PDB entry 8G73 | electron microscopy, 2.50 A resolution | chains E and A of the 6 polymer chains in the assembly

Chain E:
Protein: Nanosota-3
Organism: Vicugna pacos
Sequence (138 residues; numbered -1 to 136; the number before each row is that of its first residue; numbers below 1 keep their minus sign (Met-1 is residue -1)):
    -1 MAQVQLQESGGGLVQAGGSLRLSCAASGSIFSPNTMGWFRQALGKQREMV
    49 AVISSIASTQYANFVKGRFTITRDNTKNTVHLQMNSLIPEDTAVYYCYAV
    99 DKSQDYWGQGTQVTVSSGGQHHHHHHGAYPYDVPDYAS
Disordered / not traced: -1 to 0, 116-136
Disulfides: Cys22-Cys95
Reported in the primary citation:
  - mutagenesis - V50F/Q58S: increased binding to XBB.1.5 spike

Chain A:
Protein: Spike glycoprotein
Organism: Severe acute respiratory syndrome coronavirus 2
Reference sequence: P0DTC2 (SPIKE_SARS2); residues 14-1211 here = UniProt positions 14-1211
Sequence (1234 residues; row label = number of the first residue in the row):
    14 QCVNLTTRTQLPPAYTNSFTRGVYYPDKVFRSSVLHSTQDLFLPFFSNVT
    64 WFHAIHVSGTNGTKRFDNPVLPFNDGVYFASTEKSNIIRGWIFGTTLDSK
   114 TQSLLIVNNATNVVIKVCEFQFCNDPFLGVYYHKNNKSWMESEFRVYSSA
   164 NNCTFEYVSQPFLMDLEGKQGNFKNLREFVFKNIDGYFKIYSKHTPINLV
   214 RDLPQGFSALEPLVDLPIGINITRFQTLLALHRSYLTPGDSSSGWTAGAA
   264 AYYVGYLQPRTFLLKYNENGTITDAVDCALDPLSETKCTLKSFTVEKGIY
   314 QTSNFRVQPTESIVRFPNITNLCPFGEVFNATRFASVYAWNRKRISNCVA
   364 DYSVLYNSASFSTFKCYGVSPTKLNDLCFTNVYADSFVIRGDEVRQIAPG
   414 QTGKIADYNYKLPDDFTGCVIAWNSNNLDSKVGGNYNYLYRLFRKSNLKP
   464 FERDISTEIYQAGSTPCNGVEGFNCYFPLQSYGFQPTNGVGYQPYRVVVL
   514 SFELLHAPATVCGPKKSTNLVKNKCVNFNFNGLTGTGVLTESNKKFLPFQ
   564 QFGRDIADTTDAVRDPQTLEILDITPCSFGGVSVITPGTNTSNQVAVLYQ
   614 GVNCTEVPVAIHADQLTPTWRVYSTGSNVFQTRAGCLIGAEHVNNSYECD
   664 IPIGAGICASYQTQTNSPAGARSVASQSIIAYTMSLGAENSVAYSNNSIA
   714 IPTNFTISVTTEILPVSMTKTSVDCTMYICGDSTECSNLLLQYGSFCTQL
   764 NRALTGIAVEQDKNTQEVFAQVKQIYKTPPIKDFGGFNFSQILPDPSKPS
   814 KRSPIEDLLFNKVTLADAGFIKQYGDCLGDIAARDLICAQKFNGLTVLPP
   864 LLTDEMIAQYTSALLAGTITSGWTFGAGPALQIPFPMQMAYRFNGIGVTQ
   914 NVLYENQKLIANQFNSAIGKIQDSLSSTPSALGKLQDVVNQNAQALNTLV
   964 KQLSSNFGAISSVLNDILSRLDPPEAEVQIDRLITGRLQSLQTYVTQQLI
  1014 RAAEIRASANLAATKMSECVLGQSKRVDFCGKGYHLMSFPQSAPHGVVFL
  1064 HVTYVPAQEKNFTTAPAICHDGKAHFPREGVFVSNGTHWFVTQRNFYEPQ
  1114 IITTDNTFVSGNCDVVIGIVNNTVYDPLQPELDSFKEELDKYFKNHTSPD
  1164 VDLGDISGINASVVNIQKEIDRLNEVAKNLNESLIDLQELGKYEQYIKGS
  1214 GYIPEAPRDGQAYVRKDGEWVLLSTFLGHHHHHH
Disordered / not traced: 181-183, 621-640, 677-689, 828-854, 1148-1247
Disulfides: Cys15-Cys136, Cys131-Cys166, Cys291-Cys301, Cys379-Cys432, Cys391-Cys525, Cys480-Cys488, Cys538-Cys590, Cys617-Cys649, Cys662-Cys671, Cys738-Cys760, Cys743-Cys749, Cys1032-Cys1043, Cys1082-Cys1126
Covalently attached groups: N-acetylglucosamine (NAG) linked to Asn234, Asn282, Asn331, Asn343, Asn603, Asn616, Asn657, Asn709, Asn717, Asn801, Asn1074, Asn1098, Asn1134
Differences from the reference sequence: conflict Gly614 (Asp in P0DTC2), Ala682 (Arg in P0DTC2), Gly683 (Arg in P0DTC2), Pro817 (Phe in P0DTC2), Pro892 (Ala in P0DTC2), Pro899 (Ala in P0DTC2), Pro942 (Ala in P0DTC2), Pro986 (Lys in P0DTC2), Pro987 (Val in P0DTC2); expression tag (1212-1247)
Swiss-Prot annotation at these positions:
  - region: Asn280 to Cys301 (Putative superantigen), Arg403 to Asp405 (Integrin-binding motif), Asn448 to Phe456 (Immunodominant HLA epitope recognized by the CD8+), Pro681, Ala684 (Putative superantigen), Ser816 to Tyr837 (Fusion peptide 1), Lys835 to Phe855 (Fusion peptide 2), Asp1163 to Glu1202 (Heptad repeat 2)
  - site (Cleavage): Arg685, Ser686, Arg815, Ser816
  - glycosylation: Asn17 (N-linked (GlcNAc...) (complex) asparagine), Asn61 (N-linked (GlcNAc...) (hybrid) asparagine), Asn74 (N-linked (GlcNAc...) (complex) asparagine), Asn122 (N-linked (GlcNAc...) (hybrid) asparagine), Asn149 (N-linked (GlcNAc...) (complex) asparagine), Asn165 (N-linked (GlcNAc...) (complex) asparagine), Asn234 (N-linked (GlcNAc...) (high mannose) asparagine), Asn282 (N-linked (GlcNAc...) (complex) asparagine), Thr323 (O-linked (GalNAc) threonine), Ser325 (O-linked (HexNAc...) serine), Asn331 (N-linked (GlcNAc...) (complex) asparagine), Asn343 (N-linked (GlcNAc...) (complex) asparagine), Asn603 (N-linked (GlcNAc...) (hybrid) asparagine), Asn616 (N-linked (GlcNAc...) (complex) asparagine), Asn657 (N-linked (GlcNAc...) (complex) asparagine), Thr676 (O-linked (GlcNAc...) threonine), Thr678 (O-linked (GlcNAc...) threonine), Asn709 (N-linked (GlcNAc...) (high mannose) asparagine), Asn717 (N-linked (GlcNAc...) (hybrid) asparagine), Asn801 (N-linked (GlcNAc...) (hybrid) asparagine) and 6 more in UniProt
  - natural variant: Leu18 (L18F: In strain: Beta/B.1.351, Gamma/P.1 and 1 more), Thr19 (T19I: In strain: Omicron/BQ.1.1, Omicron/XBB.1.5 and 1 more; T19R: In strain: Delta/B.1.617.2, Omicron/BA.2 and 4 more), Thr20 (T20N: In strain: Gamma/P.1), Leu24 to Ala27 (sequence variant, change not given here; In strain: Omicron/BA.2, Omicron/BA.2.12.1 and 6 more), Pro26 (P26S: In strain: Gamma/P.1), Gln52 (Q52H: In strain: Omicron/EG.5.1), Ala67 (A67V: In strain: Eta/B.1.525, Omicron/BA.1), His69 to Val70 (deletion: In strain: Alpha/B.1.1.7, Eta/B.1.525 and 5 more), Gly75 (G75V: In strain: Lambda/C.37), Thr76 (T76I: In strain: Lambda/C.37), Asp80 (D80A: In strain: Beta/B.1.351), Val83 (V83A: In strain: Omicron/XBB.1.5, Omicron/EG.5.1), 80 further natural variant entries in UniProt
  - mutagenesis: His69 to Val70 (Increased incorporation of cleaved spike into virions), Asn121 (N121Q: Partial loss of biliverdin affinity), Arg190 (R190K: Partial loss of biliverdin affinity), Asn234 (N234Q: Increased resistance to neutralizing antibodies), Asn331 (N331Q: Reduced viral infectivity), Asn343 (N343Q: Reduced viral infectivity), Leu452 (L452R: Increased resistance to neutralizing antibodies. Decreases HLA binding to NF9 epitope. Increased binding affinity to human ACE2), Tyr453 (Y453F: Decreased HLA binding to NF9 epitope. Increased binding affinity to human ACE2), Ala475 (A475V: Increased resistance to neutralizing antibodies), Val483 (V483A: Increased resistance to neutralizing antibodies), Glu484 (E484D: Increased replication in human TMEM106B overexpressing cells), Phe490 (F490L: Increased resistance to neutralizing antibodies and human covalescent sera neutralization), 11 further mutagenesis entries in UniProt

Interface between chain E and chain A:
Pairs across the interface (9):
  Gln3(E) - Ile468(A)
  Ser7(E) - Asn450(A)
  Gln39(E) - Val483(A)
  Leu41(E) - Glu484(A)
  Arg45(E) - Gly482(A)  hydrogen bond (side chain-backbone)
  Tyr94(E) - Phe490(A)
  Gln107(E) - Leu452(A)
  Gln107(E) - Thr470(A)
  Gln107(E) - Leu492(A)
Also at the interface, not in a pair above, chain E (11 interface residues in all): Gln1, Gly8, Gln44, Gly106
Also at the interface, not in a pair above, chain A (10 interface residues in all): Arg466
From the paper, about this interface:
  - interface residues, chain A: Phe490(A)

In short:
Chain E and chain A form an interface of 11 and 10 residues respectively, with 1 hydrogen bond. The
hydrogen-bonded pair is Arg45(E)-Gly482(A). Covalently linked N-acetylglucosamine: at Asn234(A), Asn282(A),
Asn331(A), Asn343(A), Asn603(A) and Asn616(A) and 7 more. From the paper: V50F/Q58S of chain E increase
binding to XBB.1.5 spike; the interface residue Phe490(A).
Here chain E is Nanosota-3 (Vicugna pacos) and chain A is Spike glycoprotein (Severe acute respiratory
syndrome coronavirus 2). Entry 8G73 (SARS-CoV-2 spike/Nb3 complex with 2 RBDs up and 3 Nb3 bound at 2.5 A) was
determined by electron microscopy together with 8G72, 8G74 and 8G75 from the same study.
